Entry 5W4X (X-ray diffraction, 2.65 A resolution); this record covers chains A and B of the 3 polymer chains in the assembly.

# Chain A (and B)
Protein: UDP-glucose 6-dehydrogenase
Source organism: Homo sapiens
Notes: EC 1.1.1.22; chain B of this document is another copy of the same molecule, construct and numbering; everything in this record applies to it too
Reference sequence: O60701 (UGDH_HUMAN); numbering as in UniProt (aligned over 1-466)
Amino-acid sequence (466 residues; row label = number of the first residue in the row):
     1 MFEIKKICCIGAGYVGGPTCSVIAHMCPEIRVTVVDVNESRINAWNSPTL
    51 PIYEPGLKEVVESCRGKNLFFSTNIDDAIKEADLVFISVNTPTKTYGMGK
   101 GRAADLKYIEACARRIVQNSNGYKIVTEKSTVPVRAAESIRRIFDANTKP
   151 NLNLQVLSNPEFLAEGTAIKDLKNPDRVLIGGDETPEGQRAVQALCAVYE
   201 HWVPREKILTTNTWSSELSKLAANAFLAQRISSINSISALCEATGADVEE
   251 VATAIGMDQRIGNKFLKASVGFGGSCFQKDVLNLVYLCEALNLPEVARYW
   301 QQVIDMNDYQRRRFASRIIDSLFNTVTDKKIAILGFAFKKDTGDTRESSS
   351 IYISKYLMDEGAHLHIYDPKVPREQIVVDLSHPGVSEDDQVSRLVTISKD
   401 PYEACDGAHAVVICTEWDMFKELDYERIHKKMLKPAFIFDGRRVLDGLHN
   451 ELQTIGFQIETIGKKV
Unresolved in the structure: 1, 383-388 (chain B: 383-388)
Residues lining bound ligands: PG5 (1-methoxy-2-[2-(2-methoxy-ethoxy]-ethane): A164, K220, N224, L227, F265, F272, G273, F277, F338, K339

# How chain A and chain B interact
Contacting residue pairs (27; chain A residue first):
  K94(A) - N324(B)  hydrogen bond (side chain-backbone)
  K94(A) - E360(B)  salt bridge
  Y96(A) - T327(B)  hydrogen bond
  Y96(A) - D359(B)
  Y96(A) - E360(B)
  Y96(A) - G361(B)
  G97(A) - D359(B)  hydrogen bond (backbone-backbone)
  G97(A) - E360(B)
  M98(A) - S316(B)
  M98(A) - I319(B)  hydrophobic
  M98(A) - N324(B)  hydrogen bond (backbone-side chain)
  M98(A) - E360(B)  hydrogen bond (backbone-side chain)
  A103(A) - N324(B)
  D105(A) - T325(B)  hydrogen bond
  K107(A) - T325(B)
  E110(A) - F323(B)
  E110(A) - K329(B)  salt bridge
  E110(A) - H409(B)
  R114(A) - H409(B)
  R114(A) - K434(B)  hydrogen bond (side chain-backbone)
  S139(A) - F323(B)
  R142(A) - F323(B)
  R142(A) - Q458(B)
  A146(A) - K434(B)
  A146(A) - P435(B)  hydrophobic
  N147(A) - K434(B)  hydrogen bond (side chain-backbone)
  Y286(A) - N324(B)
Other interface residues (no listed pair), chain A (16 interface residues in all): L106, I143
Other interface residues (no listed pair), chain B (15 interface residues in all): L433

# Summary
16 residues of chain A and 15 residues of chain B are in contact; the contacts include 8 hydrogen bonds and 2
salt bridges. Polar contacts include K94(A)-E360(B), E110(A)-K329(B) and K94(A)-N324(B). Chain A binds
compound PG5.
Both chains are UDP-glucose 6-dehydrogenase (Homo sapiens). Entry 5W4X (Truncated hUGDH) was determined by
X-ray diffraction (same publication as 5VR8).
